9NJY - chains H and L of the 3 polymer chains in the assembly; structure by X-ray diffraction, 1.58 A resolution.

Chain H:
Molecule: Human antibody, heavy chain fragment, antigen binding
Notes: antibody fragment or engineered binder
Sequence (225 residues; each row starts with the number of its first residue):
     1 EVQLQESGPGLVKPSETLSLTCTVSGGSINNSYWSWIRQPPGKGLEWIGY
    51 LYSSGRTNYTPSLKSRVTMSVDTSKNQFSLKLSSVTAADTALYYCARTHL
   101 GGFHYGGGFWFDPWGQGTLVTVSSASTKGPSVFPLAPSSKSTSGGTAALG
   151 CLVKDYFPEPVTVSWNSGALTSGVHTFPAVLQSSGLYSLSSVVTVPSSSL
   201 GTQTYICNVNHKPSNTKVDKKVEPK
Disordered / not traced: 1
Cystine bridges: Cys-22/Cys-95, Cys-151/Cys-207

Chain L:
Molecule: Human antibody, light chain, antigen binding
Notes: antibody fragment or engineered binder
Sequence (214 residues; each row starts with the number of its first residue):
     1 DIVMTQSPSSLSASVGDRVTITCRASQSITSYLNWYQQKPGKAPKLLIYA
    51 SSSLQSGVPSRFSGSGSGTDFTLTISSLQPEDFATFYCQESYSTPPTFGQ
   101 GTKVEIKRTVAAPSVFIFPPSDEQLKSGTASVVCLLNNFYPREAKVQWKV
   151 DNALQSGNSQESVTEQDSKDSTYSLSSTLTLSKADYEKHKVYACEVTHQG
   201 LSSPVTKSFNRGEC
Disordered / not traced: 214
Cystine bridges: Cys-23/Cys-88, Cys-134/Cys-194

Interface between chain H and chain L:
Contacting residue pairs (80):
  Gln-39(H) / Gln-38(L)  hydrogen bond
  Gln-39(H) / Tyr-87(L)  hydrogen bond
  Lys-43(H) / Tyr-87(L)
  Leu-45(H) / Pro-44(L)  hydrophobic
  Leu-45(H) / Tyr-87(L)  hydrophobic
  Leu-45(H) / Phe-98(L)  hydrophobic
  Trp-47(H) / Thr-94(L)
  Trp-47(H) / Pro-95(L)  hydrophobic
  Trp-47(H) / Pro-96(L)
  Asn-58(H) / Thr-94(L)
  Thr-60(H) / Pro-95(L)
  Pro-61(H) / Pro-95(L)
  Tyr-94(H) / Gln-38(L)  hydrogen bond
  Tyr-94(H) / Ala-43(L)  hydrophobic
  Tyr-94(H) / Pro-44(L)
  Tyr-105(H) / Tyr-49(L)
  Tyr-105(H) / Ala-50(L)  hydrophobic
  Gly-106(H) / Tyr-32(L)  hydrogen bond (backbone-side chain)
  Gly-107(H) / Tyr-32(L)
  Gly-108(H) / Tyr-32(L)
  Gly-108(H) / Ser-91(L)
  Phe-109(H) / Asn-34(L)  hydrogen bond (backbone-side chain)
  Phe-109(H) / Gln-89(L)
  Phe-109(H) / Ser-91(L)  hydrogen bond (backbone-side chain)
  Phe-109(H) / Ser-93(L)
  Phe-109(H) / Thr-94(L)
  Phe-109(H) / Pro-96(L)  hydrophobic
  Trp-110(H) / Asn-34(L)
  Trp-110(H) / Tyr-36(L)
  Trp-110(H) / Leu-46(L)
  Trp-110(H) / Tyr-49(L)  hydrophobic
  Phe-111(H) / Tyr-36(L)  hydrogen bond (backbone-side chain)
  Phe-111(H) / Leu-46(L)
  Phe-111(H) / Gln-89(L)
  Phe-111(H) / Pro-96(L)  hydrophobic
  Phe-111(H) / Phe-98(L)  hydrophobic
  Asp-112(H) / Leu-46(L)
  Asp-112(H) / Gln-55(L)  hydrogen bond
  Trp-114(H) / Tyr-36(L)
  Trp-114(H) / Pro-44(L)
  Gly-115(H) / Ala-43(L)
  Phe-133(H) / Ser-121(L)
  Phe-133(H) / Gln-124(L)
  Pro-134(H) / Ser-121(L)
  Leu-135(H) / Phe-118(L)
  Leu-135(H) / Val-133(L)  hydrophobic
  Ala-136(H) / Phe-118(L)
  Lys-140(H) / Phe-116(L)
  Lys-140(H) / Ile-117(L)  hydrogen bond (backbone-backbone)
  Lys-140(H) / Lys-207(L)  hydrogen bond (backbone-side chain)
  Lys-140(H) / Ser-208(L)  hydrogen bond (side chain-backbone)
  Ser-141(H) / Phe-116(L)
  Ser-141(H) / Phe-118(L)
  Thr-142(H) / Phe-116(L)
  Ser-143(H) / Phe-116(L)
  Ala-148(H) / Phe-118(L)
  Ala-148(H) / Leu-135(L)  hydrophobic
  Leu-152(H) / Ser-131(L)
  Lys-154(H) / Gln-124(L)
  Lys-154(H) / Ser-131(L)
  His-175(H) / Asn-137(L)
  His-175(H) / Asn-138(L)  hydrogen bond
  His-175(H) / Thr-164(L)
  His-175(H) / Ser-174(L)  hydrogen bond
  Phe-177(H) / Leu-135(L)  hydrophobic
  Phe-177(H) / Ser-162(L)
  Phe-177(H) / Thr-164(L)
  Phe-177(H) / Ser-174(L)
  Phe-177(H) / Leu-175(L)
  Phe-177(H) / Ser-176(L)
  Pro-178(H) / Ser-162(L)  hydrogen bond (backbone-side chain)
  Pro-178(H) / Val-163(L)
  Val-180(H) / Gln-160(L)
  Val-180(H) / Glu-161(L)
  Leu-181(H) / Gln-160(L)  hydrogen bond (backbone-side chain)
  Gln-182(H) / Gln-160(L)
  Ser-190(H) / Ser-176(L)  hydrogen bond
  Val-192(H) / Leu-135(L)  hydrophobic
  Thr-194(H) / Asn-137(L)
  Lys-220(H) / Glu-123(L)  salt bridge
Also at the interface, not in a pair above, chain H (47 interface residues in all): Ile-37, Gly-44, Tyr-50, Gln-116, Val-132, Leu-149, Thr-176, Lys-225
Also at the interface, not in a pair above, chain L (47 interface residues in all): Ser-31, Lys-42, Ser-53, Val-115, Ser-127, Thr-129, Phe-209, Glu-213

Overview:
Chain H and chain L each contribute 47 residues to their interface, with 16 hydrogen bonds and 1 salt bridge.
Among the polar pairs are Lys-220(H)/Glu-123(L), Gln-39(H)/Gln-38(L) and Gln-39(H)/Tyr-87(L).
Here chain H is Human antibody, heavy chain fragment, antigen binding and chain L is Human antibody, light
chain, antigen binding. Entry 9NJY (Terminal two domains of ClfA002 with bound Fab of AZD7745) was determined
by X-ray diffraction.
